Entry 8JGD (X-ray diffraction, 1.60 A resolution); this record covers chain A.

# Chain A
Molecule: GTPase KRas
Organism: Homo sapiens
Notes: EC 3.6.5.2
UniProtKB: P01116 (RASK_HUMAN); residue numbers follow UniProt; this construct covers 1-169
Sequence (169 residues; each row starts with the number of its first residue):
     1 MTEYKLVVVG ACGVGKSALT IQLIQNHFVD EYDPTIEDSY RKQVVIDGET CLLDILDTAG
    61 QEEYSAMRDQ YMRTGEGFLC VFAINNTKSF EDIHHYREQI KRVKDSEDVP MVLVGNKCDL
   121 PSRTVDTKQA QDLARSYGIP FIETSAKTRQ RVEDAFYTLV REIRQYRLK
Construct notes: engineered mutation Cys-12 (Gly in P01116)
Covalently attached groups: YK-8S (DWI) linked to Cys-12
Metal / ion sites: Mg2+: Ser-17 (together with GDP)
Residues lining bound ligands:
  - YK-8S (DWI; (2S)-1-[4-[7-(8-ethynyl-7-fluoranyl-naphthalen-1-yl)-8-fluoranyl-2-[[(2R,8S)-2-fluoranyl-1,2,3,5,6,7-hexahydropyrrolizin-8-yl]methoxy]pyrido[4,3-d]pyrimidin-4-yl]piperazin-1-yl]-2-oxidanyl-propan-1-one): Val-9, Gly-10, Lys-16, Pro-34, Thr-58, Ala-59, Gly-60, Glu-62, Glu-63, Tyr-64, Arg-68, Asp-69, Met-72, Phe-78, Lys-88, Asp-92, His-95, Tyr-96, Gln-99, Ile-100, Arg-102, Val-103
  - GDP (guanosine-5'-diphosphate): Ala-11, Gly-13, Val-14, Gly-15, Lys-16, Ser-17, Ala-18, Phe-28, Val-29, Asp-30, Glu-31, Tyr-32, Asn-116, Lys-117, Asp-119, Leu-120, Ser-145, Ala-146, Lys-147
Curated features (UniProtKB/Swiss-Prot):
  - region: Tyr-166 to Lys-169 (Hypervariable region)
  - motif: Tyr-32 to Tyr-40 (Effector region)
  - binding site (GTP): Gly-10, Ala-11, Gly-13 to Ala-18, Val-29 to Thr-35, Ala-59, Gly-60, Asn-116 to Asp-119
  - modified residue: Met-1 (N-acetylmethionine), Thr-2 (N-acetylthreonine), Lys-104 (N6-acetyllysine)
  - glycosylation: Thr-35 (Microbial infection: O-linked (Glc) threonine)
  - natural variant: Lys-5 (K5E: In NS3; K5N: In GASC), Gly-10 (G10GG: In AML), Cys-12 (G12C: In lung carcinoma; this construct carries the variant), Gly-13 (G13D: In GASC, JMML and OES; G13R: In pylocytic astrocytoma), Val-14 (V14I: In NS3), Leu-19 (L19F: In OES), Gln-22 (Q22E: In CFC2; Q22R: In NS3), Pro-34 (P34L: In NS3; P34Q: In NS3; P34R: In CFC2), Ile-36 (I36M: In NS3), Thr-58 (T58I: In NS3), Ala-59 (A59T: In GASC), Gly-60 (G60R: In CFC2; G60S: In NS3), 5 further natural variant entries in UniProt
  - mutagenesis: Asp-38 (D38A: Decreased interaction with MAPKAP1/SIN1), Tyr-40 (Y40A: Decreased interaction with MAPKAP1/SIN1), Gln-61 (Q61L: Promotes GTP binding)

# Overview
Ligands of chain A: GDP. YK-8S is covalently linked to Cys-12. UniProt lists 21 GTP-binding residues and 3
mutagenesis sites.
Chain A is GTPase KRas (Homo sapiens); the structure, GDP-bound KRAS G12C in complex with YK-8S, was
determined by X-ray diffraction, deposited together with 8JHL.
